8RAM - chains A and E of the 19 polymer chains in the assembly; structure by electron microscopy, 2.80 A resolution.

# Chain A
Name: DNA-directed RNA polymerase II subunit RPB1
Source organism: Saccharomyces cerevisiae
Notes: EC 2.7.7.6
UniProt: P04050 (RPB1_YEAST); residues 1-1733 here = UniProt positions 1-1733
Sequence (1733 residues; each row starts with the number of its first residue):
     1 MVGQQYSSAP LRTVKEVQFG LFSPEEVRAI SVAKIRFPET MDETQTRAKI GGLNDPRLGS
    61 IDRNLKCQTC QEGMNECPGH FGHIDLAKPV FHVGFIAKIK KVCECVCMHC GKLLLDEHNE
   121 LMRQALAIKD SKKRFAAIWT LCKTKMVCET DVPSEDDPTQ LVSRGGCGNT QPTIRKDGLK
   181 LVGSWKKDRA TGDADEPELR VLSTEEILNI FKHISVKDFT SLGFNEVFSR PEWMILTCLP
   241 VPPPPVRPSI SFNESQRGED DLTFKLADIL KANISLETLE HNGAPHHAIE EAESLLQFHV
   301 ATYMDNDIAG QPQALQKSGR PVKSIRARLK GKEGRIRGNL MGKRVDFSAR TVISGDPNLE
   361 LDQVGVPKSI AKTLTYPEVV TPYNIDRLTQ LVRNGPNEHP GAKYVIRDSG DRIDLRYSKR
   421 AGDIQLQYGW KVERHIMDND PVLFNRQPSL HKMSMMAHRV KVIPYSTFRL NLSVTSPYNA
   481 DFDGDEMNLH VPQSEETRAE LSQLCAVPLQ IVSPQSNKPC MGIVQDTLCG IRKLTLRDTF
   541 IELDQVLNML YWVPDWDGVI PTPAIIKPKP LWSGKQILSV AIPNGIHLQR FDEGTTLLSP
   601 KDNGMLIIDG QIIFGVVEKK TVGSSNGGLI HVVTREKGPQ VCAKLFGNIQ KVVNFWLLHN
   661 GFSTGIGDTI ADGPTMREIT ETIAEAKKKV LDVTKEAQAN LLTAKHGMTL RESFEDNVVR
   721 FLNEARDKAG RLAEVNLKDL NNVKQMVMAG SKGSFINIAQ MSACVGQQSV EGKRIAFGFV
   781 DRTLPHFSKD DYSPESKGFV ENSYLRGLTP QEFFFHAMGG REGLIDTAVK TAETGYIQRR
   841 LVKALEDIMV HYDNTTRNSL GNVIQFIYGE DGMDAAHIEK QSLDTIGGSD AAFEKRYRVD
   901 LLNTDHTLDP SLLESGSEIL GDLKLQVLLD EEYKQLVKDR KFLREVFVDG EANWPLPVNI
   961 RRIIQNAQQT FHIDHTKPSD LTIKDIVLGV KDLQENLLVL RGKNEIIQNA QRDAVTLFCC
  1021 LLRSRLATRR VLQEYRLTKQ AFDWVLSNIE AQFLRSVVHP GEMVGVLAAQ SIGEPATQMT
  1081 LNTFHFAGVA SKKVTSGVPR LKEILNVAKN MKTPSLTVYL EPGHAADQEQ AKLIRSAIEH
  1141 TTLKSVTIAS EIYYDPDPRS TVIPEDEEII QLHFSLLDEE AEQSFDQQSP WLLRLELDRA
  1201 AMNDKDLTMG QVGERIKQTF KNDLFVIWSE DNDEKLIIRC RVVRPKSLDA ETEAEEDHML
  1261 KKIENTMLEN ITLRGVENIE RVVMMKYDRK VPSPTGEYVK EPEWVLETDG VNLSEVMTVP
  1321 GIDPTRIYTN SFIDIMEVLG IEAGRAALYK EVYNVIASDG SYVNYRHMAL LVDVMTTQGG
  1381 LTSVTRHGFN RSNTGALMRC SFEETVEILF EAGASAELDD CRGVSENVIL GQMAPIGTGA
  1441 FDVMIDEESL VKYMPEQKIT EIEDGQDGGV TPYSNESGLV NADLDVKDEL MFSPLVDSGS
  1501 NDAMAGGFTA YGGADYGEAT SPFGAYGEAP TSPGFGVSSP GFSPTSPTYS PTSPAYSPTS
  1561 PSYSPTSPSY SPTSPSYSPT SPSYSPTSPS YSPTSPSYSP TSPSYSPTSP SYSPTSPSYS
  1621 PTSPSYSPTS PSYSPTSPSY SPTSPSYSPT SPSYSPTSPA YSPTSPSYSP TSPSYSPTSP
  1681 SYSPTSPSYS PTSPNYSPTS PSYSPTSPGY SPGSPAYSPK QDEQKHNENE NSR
Not modelled in the structure: 1-3, 186-196, 253-256, 1080-1092, 1176-1186, 1245-1256, 1455-1733
Ion coordination: Zn2+ site 1: Cys67, Cys77; Zn2+ site 2: Cys107, Cys110, Cys167; Mg2+: Asp481, Asp483, Asp485 (shared with 1 residue of chain P)

# Chain E
Name: DNA-directed RNA polymerases I, II, and III subunit RPABC1
Source organism: Saccharomyces cerevisiae
UniProt: P20434 (RPAB1_YEAST); numbering as in UniProt (aligned over 1-215)
Sequence (215 residues; each row starts with the number of its first residue):
     1 MDQENERNIS RLWRAFRTVK EMVKDRGYFI TQEEVELPLE DFKAKYCDSM GRPQRKMMSF
    61 QANPTEESIS KFPDMGSLWV EFCDEPSVGV KTMKTFVIHI QEKNFQTGIF VYQNNITPSA
   121 MKLVPSIPPA TIETFNEAAL VVNITHHELV PKHIRLSSDE KRELLKRYRL KESQLPRIQR
   181 ADPVALYLGL KRGEVVKIIR KSETSGRYAS YRICM
Not modelled in the structure: 1

# Chain A / chain E interface
Residue-residue contacts - 87 pairs, chain A then chain E:
  Arg857(A) with Tyr168(E), hydrogen bond (side chain-backbone); Leu170(E); Gln174(E)
  Leu860(A) with Gln174(E)
  Gly861(A) with Gln174(E)
  Asn862(A) with Ser173(E); Gln174(E); Arg177(E)
  Val863(A) with Leu170(E), hydrophobic; Gln174(E), hydrogen bond (backbone-backbone); Pro176(E)
  Gln865(A) with Tyr208(E)
  Phe866(A) with Tyr168(E), hydrophobic; Tyr208(E), hydrogen bond (backbone-side chain); Ser210(E); Tyr211(E)
  Ile867(A) with Tyr208(E)
  Gly869(A) with Thr204(E), hydrogen bond (backbone-side chain)
  Glu870(A) with Thr204(E); Ser205(E), hydrogen bond (backbone-side chain); Tyr208(E)
  Asp871(A) with Thr204(E), hydrogen bond; Ser205(E), hydrogen bond
  Phe942(A) with Gly206(E); Arg207(E)
  Val946(A) with Lys201(E); Ser202(E); Gly206(E)
  Phe947(A) with Glu203(E)
  Trp954(A) with Glu203(E)
  Pro955(A) with Glu203(E)
  Asn1004(A) with Arg167(E)
  Ile1006(A) with Glu163(E); Tyr168(E), hydrophobic
  Ala1010(A) with Tyr168(E)
  Asp1013(A) with Arg207(E), salt bridge; Tyr208(E); Ala209(E)
  Ala1014(A) with Ser205(E), hydrogen bond (backbone-side chain)
  Leu1017(A) with Glu203(E); Thr204(E); Ser205(E); Gly206(E)
  Met1317(A) with Val142(E), hydrophobic
  Thr1318(A) with Arg14(E), hydrogen bond (backbone-side chain); Val141(E)
  Pro1320(A) with Arg14(E)
  Pro1324(A) with Val142(E), hydrophobic; His147(E)
  Thr1325(A) with His146(E); His147(E), hydrogen bond (backbone-side chain); Glu148(E), hydrogen bond (backbone-backbone)
  Arg1326(A) with Glu148(E)
  Ile1327(A) with His147(E), hydrogen bond (backbone-side chain)
  Tyr1328(A) with Leu149(E), hydrophobic
  Glu1337(A) with Pro183(E)
  Val1338(A) with Ile144(E); Pro183(E)
  Leu1339(A) with Ile144(E); His147(E); Leu149(E), hydrophobic; Val150(E), hydrophobic; Pro183(E); Val184(E)
  Gly1340(A) with Asp182(E)
  Ile1341(A) with Asp182(E), hydrogen bond (backbone-side chain); Arg212(E)
  Glu1342(A) with Pro151(E); His153(E); Ile198(E); Arg200(E), salt bridge; Arg212(E), salt bridge
  Ala1343(A) with Leu149(E), hydrophobic; Val150(E), hydrophobic
  Arg1345(A) with Arg200(E)
  Tyr1365(A) with Ser202(E); Glu203(E); Thr204(E)
  Thr1376(A) with Arg212(E)
  Thr1377(A) with Pro176(E); Arg177(E), hydrogen bond (backbone-backbone)
  Gln1378(A) with Arg177(E), hydrogen bond; Arg212(E)
  Gly1379(A) with Arg177(E); Ile178(E); Gln179(E)
  Gly1380(A) with Gln179(E), hydrogen bond (backbone-side chain)
Other interface residues (no listed pair), chain A (56 interface residues in all): Ala127, Lys129, Thr855, Glu945, Lys1003, Thr1016, Val1319, Ile1335, Met1336, Ala1346, Lys1350, Arg1366
Other interface residues (no listed pair), chain E (44 interface residues in all): Arg11, Ala138, Leu164, Arg169, Leu175, Arg192

# Summary
Chain A and chain E form an interface of 56 and 44 residues respectively, with 16 hydrogen bonds and 3 salt
bridges. Polar contacts include Asp1013(A)-Arg207(E), Glu1342(A)-Arg200(E) and Glu1342(A)-Arg212(E). The Zn2+
site 1 is built by Cys67(A) and Cys77(A).
Here chain A is DNA-directed RNA polymerase II subunit RPB1 and chain E is DNA-directed RNA polymerases I, II,
and III subunit RPABC1, both from Saccharomyces cerevisiae. Entry 8RAM (Structure of Sen1 bound RNA Polymerase
II pre-termination complex) was determined by electron microscopy together with 8RAN, 8RAO and 8RAP from the
same study.
